9FB4 - chains D and T of the 8 polymer chains in the assembly; structure by electron microscopy, 3.13 A resolution.

Chain D:
Protein: Large T antigen
From: Betapolyomavirus macacae
Notes: EC 3.6.4.-
UniProt: P03070 (LT_SV40); numbering as in UniProt (aligned over 266-627)
Sequence (362 residues; row label = number of the first residue in the row):
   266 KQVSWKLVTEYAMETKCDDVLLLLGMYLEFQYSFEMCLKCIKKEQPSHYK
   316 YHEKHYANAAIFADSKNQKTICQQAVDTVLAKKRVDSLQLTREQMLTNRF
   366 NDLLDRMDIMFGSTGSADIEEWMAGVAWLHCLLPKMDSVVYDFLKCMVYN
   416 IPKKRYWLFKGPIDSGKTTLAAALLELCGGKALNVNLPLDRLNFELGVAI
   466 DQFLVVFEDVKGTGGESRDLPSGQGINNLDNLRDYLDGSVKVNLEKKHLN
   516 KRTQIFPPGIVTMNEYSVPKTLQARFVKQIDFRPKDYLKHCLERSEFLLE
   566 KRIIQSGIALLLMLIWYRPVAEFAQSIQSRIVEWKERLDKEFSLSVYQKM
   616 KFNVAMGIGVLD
Ligand contacts: ATP (adenosine-5'-triphosphate): Trp393, Leu397, Pro427, Ile428, Asp429, Ser430, Gly431, Lys432, Thr433, Thr434, Glu473, Arg548, Pro549, Lys550, Leu553, Lys554, Leu557, Leu564
Curated features (UniProtKB/Swiss-Prot):
  - binding site (Zn(2+)): Cys302, Cys305, His313, His317
  - binding site (ATP): Gly426 to Thr433
From the paper describing this entry:
  - binding site for Chains: T (chain T): Arg456, Lys512, His513
  - binding site for ATP: Lys418, Arg498, Arg540

Chain T:
Molecule: Chains: T
Sequence (17 nucleotides; numbered -9 to 7; the number before each row is that of its first residue; numbers below 1 keep their minus sign (DT-9 is residue -9)):
    -9 TTTTTTTTTTTTTTTTT

How chain D and chain T interact:
Contacting residue pairs (11; chain D residue first):
  Trp270(D) - DT-4(T)  phosphate contact
  Lys331(D) - DT-3(T)  phosphate contact
  Asn332(D) - DT-4(T)  sugar contact
  Thr335(D) - DT-4(T)  sugar contact
  Thr335(D) - DT-3(T)  phosphate contact
  Arg456(D) - DT5(T)  salt bridge to the phosphate
  Phe459(D) - DT4(T)  phosphate contact
  Lys512(D) - DT4(T)  phosphate contact
  Lys512(D) - DT5(T)  salt bridge to the phosphate
  His513(D) - DT3(T)  hydrogen bond to the base
  His513(D) - DT4(T)  hydrogen bond to the phosphate
Other interface residues (no listed pair), chain D (10 interface residues in all): Glu510, Lys511
Other interface residues (no listed pair), chain T (7 interface residues in all): DT2, DT6

In short:
10 residues of chain D and 7 residues of chain T are in contact; the contacts include 2 hydrogen bonds and 2
salt bridges. Polar pairs include His513(D)-DT3(T), His513(D)-DT4(T) and Arg456(D)-DT5(T). The paper reports a
binding site for Chains: T (chain T) at Arg456(D), Lys512(D) and His513(D); a binding site for ATP at
Lys418(D), Arg498(D) and Arg540(D).
Here chain D is Large T antigen (Betapolyomavirus macacae) and chain T is Chains: T. Entry 9FB4 (SV40 large T
antigen assembly with DNA in presence of ATP) was determined by electron microscopy together with 9EVH, 9EVP,
9F3T, 9F3U, 9F5I, 9F73 and 14 further entries from the same study.
